PDB entry 9KI1 | electron microscopy, 3.30 A resolution | chains s and u of the 60 polymer chains in the assembly

# Chain s (and u)
Name: DNA circularization protein N
Source organism: Escherichia phage Mu
Notes: chain u of this document is another copy of the same molecule, construct and numbering; everything in this record applies to it too
UniProt: P08557 (CIRCN_BPMU); residues 1-495 here = UniProt positions 1-495
Amino-acid sequence (495 residues; row label = number of the first residue in the row):
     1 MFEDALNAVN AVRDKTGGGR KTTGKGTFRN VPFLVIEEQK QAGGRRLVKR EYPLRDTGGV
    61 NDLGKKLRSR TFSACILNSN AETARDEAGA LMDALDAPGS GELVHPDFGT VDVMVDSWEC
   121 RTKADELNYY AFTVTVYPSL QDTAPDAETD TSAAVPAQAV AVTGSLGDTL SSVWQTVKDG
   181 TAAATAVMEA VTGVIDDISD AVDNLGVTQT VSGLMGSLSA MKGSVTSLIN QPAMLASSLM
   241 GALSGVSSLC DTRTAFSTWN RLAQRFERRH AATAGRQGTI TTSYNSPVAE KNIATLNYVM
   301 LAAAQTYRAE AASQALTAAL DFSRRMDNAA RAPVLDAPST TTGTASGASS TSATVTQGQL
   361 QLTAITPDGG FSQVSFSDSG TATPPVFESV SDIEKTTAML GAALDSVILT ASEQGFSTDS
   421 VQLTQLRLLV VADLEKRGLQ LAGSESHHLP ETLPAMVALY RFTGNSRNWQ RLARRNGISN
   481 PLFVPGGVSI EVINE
Disordered / not traced: 1-22, 275-281, 364-382, 495 (chain u: 1-22, 142-150, 339-382, 495)

# Interface between chain s and chain u
Contacting residue pairs (59):
  Ile36(s) - Ala124(u)
  Glu37(s) - Lys123(u)
  Glu37(s) - Ala124(u)
  Glu38(s) - Arg121(u)
  Glu38(s) - Thr122(u)
  Glu38(s) - Lys123(u)
  Gln39(s) - Cys120(u)
  Gln39(s) - Arg121(u)
  Gln39(s) - Thr122(u)  hydrogen bond (backbone-backbone)
  Gln39(s) - Ala124(u)
  Lys40(s) - Glu119(u)
  Gln41(s) - Arg85(u)
  Gln41(s) - Trp118(u)
  Gln41(s) - Glu119(u)
  Gln41(s) - Cys120(u)  hydrogen bond (backbone-backbone)
  Ala42(s) - Trp118(u)
  Gly43(s) - Asp96(u)
  Gly43(s) - Trp118(u)  hydrogen bond (backbone-side chain)
  Gly44(s) - Asp96(u)
  Arg45(s) - Ala97(u)  hydrogen bond (side chain-backbone)
  Arg45(s) - Pro98(u)
  Arg45(s) - Val115(u)
  Arg45(s) - Asp116(u)
  Leu47(s) - Met114(u)  hydrophobic
  Leu47(s) - Val115(u)
  Leu47(s) - Asp116(u)
  Glu51(s) - Arg46(u)  salt bridge
  Glu51(s) - Leu67(u)
  Tyr52(s) - Arg46(u)  hydrogen bond (backbone-side chain)
  Tyr52(s) - Leu140(u)
  Arg55(s) - Arg46(u)  hydrogen bond (backbone-side chain)
  Arg55(s) - Gly64(u)
  Arg55(s) - Lys65(u)
  Asp56(s) - Gly64(u)
  Asp56(s) - Lys65(u)
  Gly58(s) - Leu67(u)
  Gly59(s) - Leu67(u)
  Gly59(s) - Pro138(u)
  Gly59(s) - Leu140(u)
  Val60(s) - Leu67(u)  hydrophobic
  Val60(s) - Met114(u)
  Val60(s) - Tyr137(u)  hydrophobic
  Val60(s) - Pro138(u)  hydrogen bond (backbone-backbone)
  Val60(s) - Leu140(u)  hydrogen bond (backbone-backbone)
  Asn61(s) - Leu140(u)
  Asp62(s) - Met114(u)
  Lys66(s) - Asp116(u)  hydrogen bond (side chain-backbone)
  Arg68(s) - Asp96(u)  salt bridge
  Arg68(s) - Trp118(u)
  Asp107(s) - Arg85(u)  hydrogen bond (backbone-side chain)
  Asp107(s) - Thr122(u)
  Leu335(s) - Thr151(u)
  Leu335(s) - Gln425(u)
  Leu335(s) - Leu428(u)
  Leu335(s) - Leu429(u)  hydrophobic
  Ala337(s) - Ala154(u)
  Ala337(s) - Gln158(u)
  Ala337(s) - Leu429(u)  hydrophobic
  Pro338(s) - Ala157(u)  hydrophobic
Interface residues without a listed pair, chain s (33 interface residues in all): Lys49, Arg50, Pro53, Leu54, Lys65, Asp336, Thr340
Interface residues without a listed pair, chain u (35 interface residues in all): Arg45, Leu63, Lys66, Met92, Gly99, Ser139, Gln141

# In short
The interface between chain s and chain u involves 33 residues on one side and 35 on the other, with 10
hydrogen bonds and 2 salt bridges. Polar contacts include Glu51(s)-Arg46(u), Arg68(s)-Asp96(u) and
Gly43(s)-Trp118(u).
Both chains are DNA circularization protein N (Escherichia phage Mu). Entry 9KI1 (Baseplate structure of
Escherichia phage Mu) was determined by electron microscopy (same publication as 9LJ8, 9JOD, 9KHX, 9KHY and
9KNU).
